6CYK - chain A; structure by X-ray diffraction, 1.70 A resolution.

== Chain A ==
Molecule: Beta-lactamase
Organism: Escherichia coli
Notes: EC 3.5.2.6
Reference sequence: Q9L5C7 (Q9L5C7_ECOLX); the author numbering skips numbers that UniProt does not, so the offset changes along the chain: 25-57 = UniProt 29-61; 59-238 = UniProt 62-241; 240-252 = UniProt 242-254; 254-290 = UniProt 255-291
Chain sequence (263 residues; numbered 25 to 290; 3 numbers in that range are skipped by the numbering (no residue carries them; nothing is unmodelled there); the number before each row is that of its first residue):
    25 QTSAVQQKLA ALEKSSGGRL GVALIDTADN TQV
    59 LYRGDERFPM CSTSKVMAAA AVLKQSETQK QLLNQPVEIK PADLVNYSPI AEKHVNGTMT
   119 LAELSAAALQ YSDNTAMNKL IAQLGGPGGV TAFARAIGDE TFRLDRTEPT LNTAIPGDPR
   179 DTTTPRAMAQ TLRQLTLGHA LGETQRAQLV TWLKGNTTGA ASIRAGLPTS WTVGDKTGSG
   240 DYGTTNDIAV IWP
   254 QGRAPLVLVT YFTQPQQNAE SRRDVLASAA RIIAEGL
Construct notes: engineered mutation Ser106 (Asn109 in Q9L5C7)
Reported in the primary citation:
  - mutagenesis - N106S (16-fold), D240G (3-fold): decreased growth in response to cefotaxime
  - mutagenesis - N106S: unchanged growth in response to ceftazidime
  - mutagenesis - N104A (14-fold), N106S (5-fold), N106S/D240G (2-fold): decreased catalytic activity on cefotaxime
  - mutagenesis - N106S (1.6-fold): decreased catalytic activity on ceftazidime
  - mutagenesis - N106S (+5.2 degC), N106S/D240G (Tm change 4.6 degC): increased stability
  - mutagenesis - N106S: increased expression
  - mutagenesis - D240G: decreased expression
  - mutagenesis - D240G (Tm change -3.2 degC): decreased stability
  - mutagenesis - D240G (>2-fold): increased catalytic activity on cefotaxime
  - mutagenesis - D240G (10-fold): increased catalytic activity on ceftazidime
  - mutagenesis - N106S/D240G (2-fold), D240G (1.3-fold): increased growth in response to ceftazidime
  - catalytic residues: Ser70 (citing earlier work)
  - contacts within the chain: Asn104-Asn132 (backbone contact), Ser106-Thr133 (hydrogen bond), Val103-Ser106 (hydrogen bond)
  - conformationally variable residues (loop rearrangement, side-chain flip): Val103 to Ser106
  - mutagenesis - N106S/D240G (1.5-fold): increased growth in response to cefotaxime

== In short ==
From the paper: the catalytic residue Ser70; N104A, N106S and N106S/D240G reduce catalytic activity on
cefotaxime.
Chain A is Beta-lactamase (Escherichia coli); the structure, CTX-M-14 N106S mutant, was determined by X-ray
diffraction, deposited together with 6CYN, 6CYQ and 6CYU.
